PDB entry 6CYD | X-ray diffraction, 1.69 A resolution | chains A and B

== Chain A (and B) ==
Protein: cGMP-dependent 3', 5'-cyclic phosphodiesterase
Organism: Homo sapiens
Notes: EC 3.1.4.17; chain B of this document is another copy of the same molecule, construct and numbering; everything in this record applies to it too
UniProt: O00408 (PDE2A_HUMAN), isoform O00408-5; residues 578-919 here correspond to UniProt positions 322-663 (UniProt number = residue number - 256)
Chain sequence (373 residues; row label = number of the first residue in the row):
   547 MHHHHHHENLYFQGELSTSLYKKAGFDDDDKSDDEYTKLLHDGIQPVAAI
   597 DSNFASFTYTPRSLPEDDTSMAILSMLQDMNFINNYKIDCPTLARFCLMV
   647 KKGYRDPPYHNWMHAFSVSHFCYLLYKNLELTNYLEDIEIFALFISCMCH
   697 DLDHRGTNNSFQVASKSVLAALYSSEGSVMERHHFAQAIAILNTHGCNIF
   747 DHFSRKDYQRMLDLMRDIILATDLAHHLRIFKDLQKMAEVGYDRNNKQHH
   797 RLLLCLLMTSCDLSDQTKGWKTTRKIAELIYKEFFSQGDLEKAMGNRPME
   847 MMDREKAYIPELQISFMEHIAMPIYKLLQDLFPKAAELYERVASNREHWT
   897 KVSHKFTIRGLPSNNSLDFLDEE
Disordered / not traced: 547-564, 573-581, 917-919 (chain B: 547-561, 574-580, 917-919)
Sequence notes: expression tag (547-577)
Metal / ion sites: Zn2+: His660, His696, Asp697, Asp808; Mg2+ near Asp697 (its only coordinating residue here)
Residues lining bound ligands: FKG (3-(hydroxymethyl)-6-methyl-1-{(1S)-1-[4-(trifluoromethyl)phenyl]ethyl}-1,5-dihydro-4H-pyrazolo[3,4-d]pyrimidin-4-one): Tyr655, His656, Ala767, Thr768, Asp769, Leu770, His773, Thr805, Asp808, Leu809, Gln812, Ile822, Ile826, Tyr827, Phe830, Met847, Gln859, Phe862, Ile866, Ile870
Reported in the primary citation:
  - binding site for FKG: Leu770, Ile866 (citing earlier work)
  - binding site for FKG: Gln812
  - specificity-determining residues: Gln812 (by similarity / conservation)
  - specificity-determining residues: Tyr827 (proposed by the authors, not directly observed)

== Interface between chain A and chain B ==
Residue-residue contacts (29; chain A residue first):
  Ala717(A) with Gln794(B)
  Leu718(A) with Arg797(B), hydrogen bond (backbone-side chain)
  Ser721(A) with His772(B); Arg775(B), hydrogen bond (backbone-side chain); Ile776(B)
  Glu722(A) with Leu766(B); His772(B), salt bridge
  Arg728(A) with Arg728(B)
  Ile735(A) with Gln755(B)
  Asn739(A) with Arg751(B); Lys752(B)
  Asn744(A) with Arg751(B)
  Asp747(A) with Arg751(B), salt bridge
  Arg751(A) with Asn739(B)
  Lys752(A) with Asn739(B)
  Tyr754(A) with Arg751(B)
  Gln755(A) with Ile735(B); Asn739(B); Leu758(B)
  Leu758(A) with Gln755(B)
  Arg762(A) with Asp759(B), salt bridge; Arg762(B)
  Leu766(A) with Glu722(B)
  His772(A) with Ser721(B); Glu722(B), salt bridge
  Arg775(A) with Ser721(B), hydrogen bond (side chain-backbone); Glu722(B), salt bridge
  Ile776(A) with Ser721(B)
  Arg797(A) with Leu718(B)
Interface residues without a listed pair, chain A (22 interface residues in all): Phe749, Asp759
Interface residues without a listed pair, chain B (19 interface residues in all): Asp763

== Overview ==
The interface between chain A and chain B involves 22 residues on one side and 19 on the other; the contacts
include 3 hydrogen bonds and 5 salt bridges. Among the polar pairs are Glu722(A)-His772(B),
Asp747(A)-Arg751(B) and Arg762(A)-Asp759(B). The paper reports a binding site for FKG at Leu770(A), Ile866(A)
and Gln812(A); specificity determinants Gln812(A) and Tyr827(A).
Chain A and chain B are both cGMP-dependent 3', 5'-cyclic phosphodiesterase (Homo sapiens); the structure,
PDE2 in complex with compound 7, was determined by X-ray diffraction, deposited together with 6CYB and 6CYC.
